Entry 2A6E (X-ray diffraction, 2.80 A resolution); this record covers chains A and B of the 6 polymer chains in the assembly.

== Chain A (and B) ==
Name: DNA-directed RNA polymerase alpha chain
From: Thermus thermophilus
Notes: EC 2.7.7.6; chain B of this document is another copy of the same molecule, construct and numbering; everything in this record applies to it too
Reference sequence: Q5SHR6 (RPOA_THET8); residues 1-315 here = UniProt positions 1-315
Chain sequence (315 residues; row label = number of the first residue in the row):
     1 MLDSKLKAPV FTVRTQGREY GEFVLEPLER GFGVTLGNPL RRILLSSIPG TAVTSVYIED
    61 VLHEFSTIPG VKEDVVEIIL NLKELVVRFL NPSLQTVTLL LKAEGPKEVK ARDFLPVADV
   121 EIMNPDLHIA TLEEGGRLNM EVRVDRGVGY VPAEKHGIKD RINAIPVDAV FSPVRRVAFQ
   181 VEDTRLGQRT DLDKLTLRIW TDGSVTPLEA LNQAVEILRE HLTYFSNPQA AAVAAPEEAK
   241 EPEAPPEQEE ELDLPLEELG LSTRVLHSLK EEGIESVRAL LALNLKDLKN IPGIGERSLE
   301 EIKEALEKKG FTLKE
Disordered / not traced: 230-315

== How chain A and chain B interact ==
Pairs across the interface (57; chain A residue first):
  Ala8(A) - Tyr224(B)  hydrophobic
  Pro9(A) - Tyr224(B)
  Val10(A) - Gln229(B)
  Phe11(A) - Tyr224(B)
  Phe11(A) - Phe225(B)  hydrophobic
  Phe11(A) - Asn227(B)
  Phe11(A) - Pro228(B)
  Phe11(A) - Gln229(B)  hydrogen bond (backbone-backbone)
  Thr12(A) - Gln229(B)
  Val13(A) - Pro228(B)  hydrophobic
  Val13(A) - Gln229(B)
  Leu25(A) - Tyr224(B)
  Leu25(A) - Phe225(B)  hydrophobic
  Leu28(A) - His221(B)
  Gly31(A) - Arg42(B)
  Phe32(A) - Ile43(B)  hydrophobic
  Phe32(A) - Ser47(B)
  Phe32(A) - Ile217(B)  hydrophobic
  Phe32(A) - His221(B)
  Val34(A) - Arg42(B)
  Thr35(A) - Arg42(B)
  Thr35(A) - Ile43(B)
  Pro39(A) - Thr35(B)
  Pro39(A) - Pro39(B)  hydrophobic
  Arg42(A) - Gly31(B)  hydrogen bond (side chain-backbone)
  Arg42(A) - Val34(B)
  Arg42(A) - Thr35(B)  hydrogen bond
  Ile43(A) - Phe32(B)  hydrophobic
  Ile43(A) - Thr35(B)
  Ser46(A) - Phe32(B)
  Ser47(A) - Phe32(B)
  Arg189(A) - Lys155(B)  hydrogen bond (side chain-backbone)
  Val215(A) - Leu222(B)
  Val215(A) - Phe225(B)  hydrophobic
  Ile217(A) - Phe32(B)  hydrophobic
  Leu218(A) - Leu222(B)  hydrophobic
  Arg219(A) - Arg219(B)  hydrogen bond (side chain-backbone)
  Arg219(A) - Leu222(B)
  Arg219(A) - Thr223(B)
  His221(A) - Phe32(B)
  His221(A) - Leu36(B)
  Leu222(A) - Leu36(B)  hydrophobic
  Leu222(A) - Val215(B)  hydrophobic
  Leu222(A) - Leu218(B)  hydrophobic
  Tyr224(A) - Lys5(B)  hydrogen bond
  Tyr224(A) - Pro9(B)  hydrophobic
  Tyr224(A) - Phe11(B)
  Tyr224(A) - Leu25(B)
  Phe225(A) - Phe11(B)
  Phe225(A) - Leu36(B)  hydrophobic
  Phe225(A) - Leu40(B)  hydrophobic
  Asn227(A) - Phe11(B)
  Pro228(A) - Phe11(B)
  Pro228(A) - Val13(B)  hydrophobic
  Gln229(A) - Phe11(B)
  Gln229(A) - Thr12(B)
  Gln229(A) - Val13(B)
Other interface residues (no listed pair), chain A (35 interface residues in all): Lys5, Lys7, Leu36, Asn38, Leu40, Ser226
Other interface residues (no listed pair), chain B (34 interface residues in all): Arg30, Asn38, Leu208, Leu211, Glu220

== Summary ==
The interface between chain A and chain B involves 35 residues on one side and 34 on the other, with 6
hydrogen bonds. Polar pairs include Arg42(A)-Gly31(B), Arg42(A)-Thr35(B) and Arg189(A)-Lys155(B).
Both chains are DNA-directed RNA polymerase alpha chain (Thermus thermophilus). Entry 2A6E (Crystal structure
of the T. Thermophilus RNA polymerase holoenzyme) was determined by X-ray diffraction together with 2A68 and
2A69 from the same study.
